PDB entry 7S8J | X-ray diffraction, 1.92 A resolution | chains A and B

== Chain A ==
Name: Trav27_lc13 TCR alpha chain
Source organism: Homo sapiens
Sequence (206 residues; each row starts with the number of its first residue; numbering starts at 0):
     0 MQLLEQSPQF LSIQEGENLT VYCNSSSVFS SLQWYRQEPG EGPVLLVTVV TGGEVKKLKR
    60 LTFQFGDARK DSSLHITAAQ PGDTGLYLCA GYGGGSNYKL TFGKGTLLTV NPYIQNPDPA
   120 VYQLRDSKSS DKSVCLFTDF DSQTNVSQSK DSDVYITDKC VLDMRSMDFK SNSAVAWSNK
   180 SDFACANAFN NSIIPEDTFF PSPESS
Disordered / not traced: 203-205
Cystine bridges: Cys22-Cys88, Cys134-Cys184

== Chain B ==
Name: Trbv27_lc13 TCR beta chain
Source organism: Homo sapiens
Sequence (242 residues; numbered 0 to 241; the number before each row is that of its first residue; numbering starts at 0):
     0 MQVTQNPRYL ITVTGKKLTV TCSQNMNHEY MSWYRQDPGL GLRQIYYSMN VEVTDKGDVP
    60 EGYKVSRKEK RNFPLILESP SPNQTSLYFC ASRLTGRVHG YTFGSGTRLT VVEDLKNVFP
   120 PEVAVFEPSE AEISHTQKAT LVCLATGFYP DHVELSWWVN GKEVHSGVCT DPQPLKEQPA
   180 LNDSRYALSS RLRVSATFWQ NPRNHFRCQV QFYGLSENDE WTQDRAKPVT QIVSAEAWGR
   240 AD
Disordered / not traced: 0
Cystine bridges: Cys21-Cys89, Cys142-Cys207

== How chain A and chain B interact ==
Cross-chain cystine bridges: Cys159(A)-Cys168(B)
Contacting residue pairs - 100 pairs, chain A then chain B:
  Gln32(A) - His98(B)  hydrogen bond (side chain-backbone)
  Gln32(A) - Gly99(B)
  Tyr34(A) - Gly99(B)
  Tyr34(A) - Tyr100(B)  hydrogen bond (side chain-backbone)
  Gln36(A) - Gln35(B)  hydrogen bond
  Gln36(A) - Phe88(B)
  Gly39(A) - Ser104(B)
  Glu40(A) - Phe88(B)
  Glu40(A) - Ser104(B)
  Gly41(A) - Phe88(B)
  Gly41(A) - Gly103(B)
  Gly41(A) - Ser104(B)
  Pro42(A) - Phe102(B)
  Thr47(A) - Val97(B)
  Leu85(A) - Gln35(B)
  Leu87(A) - Leu41(B)  hydrophobic
  Tyr91(A) - Arg92(B)  hydrogen bond
  Tyr91(A) - His98(B)  hydrogen bond (side chain-backbone)
  Tyr91(A) - Tyr100(B)
  Asn96(A) - Arg92(B)  hydrogen bond (backbone-side chain)
  Tyr97(A) - Tyr29(B)
  Tyr97(A) - Arg92(B)
  Tyr97(A) - Tyr100(B)  hydrogen bond (backbone-side chain)
  Lys98(A) - Tyr29(B)
  Lys98(A) - Gln43(B)
  Lys98(A) - Asp57(B)  salt bridge
  Lys98(A) - Tyr100(B)
  Leu99(A) - Tyr33(B)  hydrogen bond (backbone-side chain)
  Leu99(A) - Tyr100(B)  hydrogen bond (backbone-side chain)
  Phe101(A) - Tyr33(B)
  Phe101(A) - Leu41(B)  hydrophobic
  Phe101(A) - Phe102(B)  hydrophobic
  Lys103(A) - Gly38(B)
  Asp117(A) - His134(B)  salt bridge
  Tyr121(A) - Ser128(B)
  Tyr121(A) - Ala130(B)
  Tyr121(A) - Glu131(B)
  Tyr121(A) - His134(B)
  Tyr121(A) - Thr135(B)
  Leu123(A) - Phe125(B)  hydrophobic
  Leu123(A) - Glu126(B)
  Leu123(A) - Val141(B)  hydrophobic
  Arg124(A) - Phe125(B)
  Ser126(A) - Val124(B)
  Ser126(A) - Phe125(B)
  Ser129(A) - Phe125(B)
  Lys131(A) - Phe125(B)
  Lys131(A) - Leu143(B)
  Lys131(A) - Thr145(B)
  Val133(A) - Phe125(B)  hydrophobic
  Leu135(A) - Thr139(B)
  Asp138(A) - Thr135(B)
  Asp138(A) - Arg192(B)  salt bridge
  Gln147(A) - Pro173(B)
  Gln147(A) - Leu174(B)
  Lys149(A) - Glu176(B)
  Lys149(A) - Gln177(B)
  Lys149(A) - Pro178(B)
  Tyr154(A) - Leu174(B)  hydrophobic
  Tyr154(A) - Glu176(B)  hydrogen bond (side chain-backbone)
  Tyr154(A) - Gln177(B)
  Ile155(A) - Leu174(B)
  Thr156(A) - Asp170(B)
  Asp157(A) - Asp170(B)
  Asp157(A) - Gln172(B)  hydrogen bond
  Lys158(A) - Pro171(B)
  Cys159(A) - Cys168(B)  disulfide
  Cys159(A) - Thr169(B)
  Cys159(A) - Asp170(B)
  Cys159(A) - Arg190(B)
  Val160(A) - Cys168(B)
  Val160(A) - Thr169(B)  hydrogen bond (backbone-backbone)
  Leu161(A) - Val167(B)
  Leu161(A) - Cys168(B)
  Asp162(A) - His164(B)  salt bridge
  Asp162(A) - Val167(B)  hydrogen bond (backbone-backbone)
  Arg164(A) - His164(B)  hydrogen bond
  Ser165(A) - His164(B)
  Ser165(A) - Ser165(B)
  Ser165(A) - Gly166(B)  hydrogen bond (side chain-backbone)
  Met166(A) - Ser165(B)  hydrogen bond (backbone-side chain)
  Asp167(A) - Ser165(B)  hydrogen bond (backbone-side chain)
  Asp167(A) - Gly166(B)  hydrogen bond (backbone-backbone)
  Phe168(A) - Lys137(B)
  Phe168(A) - Gly166(B)
  Phe168(A) - Arg192(B)
  Phe168(A) - Val193(B)
  Phe168(A) - Ser194(B)
  Ser170(A) - Cys168(B)
  Ser170(A) - Arg192(B)  hydrogen bond
  Ser172(A) - Arg190(B)  hydrogen bond
  Ala173(A) - Arg190(B)
  Val174(A) - Val141(B)  hydrophobic
  Val174(A) - Ser188(B)
  Val174(A) - Arg190(B)
  Trp176(A) - Leu143(B)  hydrophobic
  Trp176(A) - Leu174(B)  hydrophobic
  Trp176(A) - Ala186(B)  hydrophobic
  Phe198(A) - His134(B)
  Pro200(A) - Ala130(B)  hydrophobic
Interface residues without a listed pair, chain A (55 interface residues in all): Leu44, Gln122, Asp125, Thr137, Ser201
Interface residues without a listed pair, chain B (54 interface residues in all): Met48, Leu86, Ala123, Val163, Lys175

== Summary ==
55 residues of chain A face 54 of chain B across their interface, with 1 disulfide bond, 20 hydrogen bonds and
4 salt bridges. Polar contacts include Lys98(A)-Asp57(B), Asp117(A)-His134(B) and Asp138(A)-Arg192(B).
Chain A is Trav27_lc13 TCR alpha chain and chain B is Trbv27_lc13 TCR beta chain, both from Homo sapiens; the
structure, Phosphopeptide-specific LC13 TCR, orthorhombic crystal form, was determined by X-ray diffraction
together with 7RZD, 7RZJ, 7S79, 7S7D, 7S7E, 7S7F and 4 further entries from the same study.
